PDB entry 3GN4 | X-ray diffraction, 2.70 A resolution | chains B and D of the 3 polymer chains in the assembly

# Chain B (and D)
Protein: Calmodulin
Organism: Drosophila melanogaster
Notes: chain D of this document is another copy of the same molecule, construct and numbering; everything in this record applies to it too
Reference sequence: P62152 (CALM_DROME); residues 0-148 here correspond to UniProt positions 1-149 (UniProt number = residue number + 1)
Chain sequence (149 residues; numbered 0 to 148; the number before each row is that of its first residue; numbering starts at 0):
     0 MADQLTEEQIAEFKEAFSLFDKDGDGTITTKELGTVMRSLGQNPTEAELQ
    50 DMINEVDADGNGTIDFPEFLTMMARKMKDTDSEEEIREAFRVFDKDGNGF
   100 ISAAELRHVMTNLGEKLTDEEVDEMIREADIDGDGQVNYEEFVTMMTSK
Unresolved in the structure: 0-2, 148
Bound ions: Ca2+ site 1: Asp-20, Asp-22, Asp-24, Thr-26; Ca2+ site 2: Asp-56, Asp-58, Asn-60, Thr-62; Ca2+ site 3: Asp-93, Asp-95, Asn-97, Phe-99, Glu-104; Ca2+ site 4: Asp-129, Asp-131, Asp-133, Gln-135, Glu-140
Curated features (UniProtKB/Swiss-Prot):
  - binding site (Ca(2+)): Asp-20, Asp-22, Asp-24, Thr-26, Glu-31, Asp-56, Asp-58, Asn-60, Thr-62, Glu-67, Asp-93, Asp-95, Asn-97, Glu-104, Asp-129, Asp-131, Asp-133, Gln-135, Glu-140
  - site: Lys-115 (Not N6-methylated)
  - modified residue: Ala-1 (N-acetylalanine), Lys-94 (N6,N6,N6-trimethyllysine)

# Interface between chain B and chain D
Pairs across the interface - 4 pairs, chain B then chain D:
  Asp-50(B) / Leu-112(D)
  Asn-53(B) / Lys-94(D)  hydrogen bond (backbone-side chain)
  Asn-53(B) / His-107(D)
  Glu-54(B) / Lys-94(D)
Other interface residues (no listed pair), chain B (5 interface residues in all): Ala-46, Glu-47
Other interface residues (no listed pair), chain D (5 interface residues in all): Val-108, Asn-111

# Summary
The chain B/chain D interface involves 5 residues from each chain, with 1 hydrogen bond. The hydrogen-bonded
pair is Asn-53(B)/Lys-94(D). Asp-20(B), Asp-22(B), Asp-24(B) and Thr-26(B) coordinate Ca2+ site 1. From
UniProt: 19 Ca2+-binding residues on chain B.
Chain B and chain D are both Calmodulin (Drosophila melanogaster); the structure, Myosin lever arm, was
determined by X-ray diffraction.
